Entry 4TNT (X-ray diffraction, 2.39 A resolution); this record covers chains A and C of the 4 polymer chains in the assembly.

== Chain A ==
Molecule: Mineralocorticoid receptor
Source organism: Homo sapiens
Reference sequence: P08235 (MCR_HUMAN), isoform P08235-4; numbering as in UniProt (aligned over 593-671)
Amino-acid sequence (103 residues; each row starts with the number of its first residue):
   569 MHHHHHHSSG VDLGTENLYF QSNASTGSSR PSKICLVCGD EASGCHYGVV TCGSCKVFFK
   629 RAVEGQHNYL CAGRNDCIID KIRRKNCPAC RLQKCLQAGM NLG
Unresolved in the structure: 569-599
Construct notes: initiating methionine (569); expression tag (570-592)
Bound ions: Zn2+ site 1: Cys603, Cys606, Cys620, Cys623; Zn2+ site 2: Cys639, Cys645, Cys655, Cys658
UniProt features mapped onto this chain:
  - DNA-binding region: Cys603 to Met668 (Nuclear receptor)
  - zinc finger (NR C4-type): Cys603 to Cys623, Cys639 to Cys663
  - binding site (Zn(2+)): Cys603, Cys606, Cys620, Cys623, Cys639, Cys645, Cys655, Cys658
  - natural variant: Gly633 (G633R: In PHA1A), Cys645 (C645S: In PHA1A), Arg659 (R659S: In PHA1A)
Reported in the primary citation:
  - binding site for the 17-nt DNA strand (chain C): His614, Lys624, Arg652, Arg659
  - binding site for the 17-nt DNA strand: Val625, Arg629
  - Zn2+ coordination: Cys606, Cys645
  - disease-associated variants - C606W, F626C, C645S: decreased stability (proposed by the authors, not directly observed)
  - disease-associated variants - G633R: decreased signaling (citing earlier work)
  - contacts within the chain: Ser611-His614, Asp608-Arg652
  - disease-associated variants - H614N, G621D, R652Q, K653N (citing earlier work)

== Chain C ==
Molecule: 17-nt DNA strand
Sequence (17 nucleotides; row label = number of the first residue in the row):
     1 CAGAACACTC TGTTCTG

== Interface between chain A and chain C ==
Pairs across the interface (10; chain A residue first):
  Cys613(A) with DC1(C), sugar contact
  His614(A) with DC1(C), sugar contact; DA2(C), salt bridge to the phosphate
  Tyr615(A) with DA2(C), hydrogen bond to the phosphate; DG3(C), hydrogen bond to the phosphate
  Lys624(A) with DA2(C), base contact; DG3(C), hydrogen bond to the base
  Lys628(A) with DG3(C), salt bridge to the phosphate
  Arg629(A) with DA5(C), base contact
  Lys653(A) with DC10(C), sugar contact
Interface residues without a listed pair, chain C (6 interface residues in all): DT9

== In short ==
The interface between chain A and chain C involves 7 residues on one side and 6 on the other, with 3 hydrogen
bonds and 2 salt bridges. Polar pairs include Lys624(A)-DG3(C), Tyr615(A)-DA2(C) and Tyr615(A)-DG3(C). From
the paper: a binding site for the 17-nt DNA strand (chain C) at His614(A), Lys624(A) and Arg652(A) among
others; C606W, F626C and C645S of chain A reduce stability.
Chain A is Mineralocorticoid receptor (Homo sapiens) and chain C is a 17-nt DNA strand; the structure,
Structure of the human mineralocorticoid receptor in complex with DNA, was determined by X-ray diffraction.
